1JFI - chains E and C of the 5 polymer chains in the assembly; structure by X-ray diffraction, 2.62 A resolution.

Chain E:
Molecule: 19-nt DNA strand
Sequence (19 nucleotides; each row starts with the number of its first residue):
   701 GGAGCCCTTT TATAGCCAA
Disordered / not traced: 701

Chain C:
Name: Tata-box-binding protein (tbp)
Organism: Homo sapiens
UniProtKB: P20226 (TBP_HUMAN); residues 359-539 here correspond to UniProt positions 159-339 (UniProt number = residue number - 200)
Chain sequence (185 residues; numbered 355 to 539; the number before each row is that of its first residue):
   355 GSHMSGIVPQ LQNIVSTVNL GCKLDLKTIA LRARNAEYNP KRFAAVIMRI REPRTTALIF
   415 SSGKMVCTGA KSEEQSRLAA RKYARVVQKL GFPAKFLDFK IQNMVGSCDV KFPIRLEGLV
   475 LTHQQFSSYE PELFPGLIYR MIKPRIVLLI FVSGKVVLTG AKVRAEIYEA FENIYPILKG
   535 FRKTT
Disordered / not traced: 355, 539
Construct notes: cloning artifact (355-358)
UniProt features mapped onto this chain:
  - binding site (DNA): Asn367, Arg403, Lys418, Asn457, Arg494

Chain E / chain C interface:
Residue-residue contacts - 31 pairs, chain E then chain C:
  DT708(E) - Phe397(C)  base contact
  DT708(E) - Leu412(C)  base contact
  DT709(E) - Ile401(C)  sugar contact
  DT709(E) - Arg403(C)  phosphate contact
  DT709(E) - Thr410(C)  phosphate contact
  DT709(E) - Leu412(C)  sugar contact
  DT709(E) - Thr422(C)  base contact
  DT710(E) - Asn367(C)  hydrogen bond to the base
  DT710(E) - Val369(C)  base contact
  DT710(E) - Arg403(C)  salt bridge to the phosphate
  DT710(E) - Thr410(C)  hydrogen bond to the phosphate
  DT710(E) - Thr422(C)  hydrogen bond to the sugar
  DT710(E) - Gly423(C)  phosphate contact
  DT711(E) - Gln366(C)  sugar contact
  DT711(E) - Asn367(C)  hydrogen bond to the base
  DT711(E) - Arg408(C)  salt bridge to the phosphate
  DT711(E) - Val459(C)  base contact
  DA712(E) - Gln366(C)  sugar contact
  DA712(E) - Val459(C)  base contact
  DA712(E) - Ser461(C)  sugar contact
  DA712(E) - Val511(C)  base contact
  DT713(E) - Leu503(C)  base contact
  DT713(E) - Phe505(C)  base contact
  DT713(E) - Lys509(C)  phosphate contact
  DT713(E) - Val511(C)  sugar contact
  DA714(E) - Phe488(C)  base contact
  DA714(E) - Pro489(C)  base contact
  DA714(E) - Phe505(C)  sugar contact
  DA714(E) - Ser507(C)  hydrogen bond to the phosphate
  DA714(E) - Lys509(C)  phosphate contact
  DG715(E) - Pro489(C)  sugar contact
Also at the interface, not in a pair above, chain E (9 interface residues in all): DC707
Also at the interface, not in a pair above, chain C (21 interface residues in all): Arg396

Overview:
9 residues of chain E face 21 of chain C across their interface; the contacts include 5 hydrogen bonds and 2
salt bridges. Polar pairs include DT710(E)-Asn367(C), DT711(E)-Asn367(C) and DT710(E)-Thr422(C). Curated
annotation (UniProt) lists 5 DNA-binding residues on chain C.
Chain E is a 19-nt DNA strand and chain C is Tata-box-binding protein (tbp) (Homo sapiens); the structure,
Crystal Structure of the NC2-TBP-DNA Ternary Complex, was determined by X-ray diffraction.
